Entry 7FJP (electron microscopy, 3.00 A resolution); this record covers chain B.

[Chain B]
Name: Polyamine-transporting ATPase 13A2
Organism: Homo sapiens
Notes: EC 7.6.2.-
UniProtKB: Q9NQ11 (AT132_HUMAN); numbering as in UniProt; present here: 1-146, 148-582, 610-779, 784-1180
Chain sequence (1148 residues; each row starts with the number of its first residue; note: 32 numbers in that range are skipped by the numbering (no residue carries them; nothing is unmodelled there)):
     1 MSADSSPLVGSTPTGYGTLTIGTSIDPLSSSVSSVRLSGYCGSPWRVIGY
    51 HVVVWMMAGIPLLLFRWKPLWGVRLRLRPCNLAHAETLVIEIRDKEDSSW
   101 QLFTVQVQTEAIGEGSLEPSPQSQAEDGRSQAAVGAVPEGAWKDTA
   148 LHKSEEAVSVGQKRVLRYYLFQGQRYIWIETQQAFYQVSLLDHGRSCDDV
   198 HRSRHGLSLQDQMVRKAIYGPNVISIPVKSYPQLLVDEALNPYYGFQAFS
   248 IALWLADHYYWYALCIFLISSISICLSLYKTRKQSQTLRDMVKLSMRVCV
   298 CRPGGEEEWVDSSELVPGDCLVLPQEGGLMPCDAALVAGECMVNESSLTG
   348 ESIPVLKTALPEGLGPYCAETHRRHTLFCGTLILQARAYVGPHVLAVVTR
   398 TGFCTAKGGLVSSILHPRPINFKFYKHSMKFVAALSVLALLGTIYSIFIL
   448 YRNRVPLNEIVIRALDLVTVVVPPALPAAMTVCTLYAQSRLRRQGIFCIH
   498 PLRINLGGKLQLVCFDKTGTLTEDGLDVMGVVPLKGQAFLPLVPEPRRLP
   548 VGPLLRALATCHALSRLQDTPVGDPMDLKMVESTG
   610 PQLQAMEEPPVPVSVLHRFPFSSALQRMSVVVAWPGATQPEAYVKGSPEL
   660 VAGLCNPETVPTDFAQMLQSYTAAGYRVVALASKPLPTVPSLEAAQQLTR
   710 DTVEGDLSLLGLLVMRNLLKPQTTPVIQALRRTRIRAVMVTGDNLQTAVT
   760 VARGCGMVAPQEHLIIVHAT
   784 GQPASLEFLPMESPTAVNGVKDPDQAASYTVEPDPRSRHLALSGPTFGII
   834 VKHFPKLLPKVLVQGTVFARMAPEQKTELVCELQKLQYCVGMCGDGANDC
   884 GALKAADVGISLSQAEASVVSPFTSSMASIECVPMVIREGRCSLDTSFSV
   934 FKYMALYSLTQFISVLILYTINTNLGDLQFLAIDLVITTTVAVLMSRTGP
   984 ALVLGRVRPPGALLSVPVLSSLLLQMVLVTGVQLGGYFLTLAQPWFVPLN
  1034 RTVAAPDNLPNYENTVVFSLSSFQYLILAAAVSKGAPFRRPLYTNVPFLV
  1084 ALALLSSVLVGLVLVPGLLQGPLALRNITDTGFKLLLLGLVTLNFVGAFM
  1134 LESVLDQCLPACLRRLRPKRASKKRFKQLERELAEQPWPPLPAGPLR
Unresolved in the structure: 1-59, 72-112, 140-142, 361-364, 614-619, 697-707, 797-819, 1099-1100, 1146-1154, 1174-1180
Cystine bridges: Cys-298/Cys-317
Ion coordination: Mg2+: Thr-515 (together with phosphate ion)
Residues lining bound ligands: ADP (adenosine-5'-diphosphate): Thr-515, Asp-571, Met-573, Asp-574, Phe-630, Ser-632, Gln-635, Met-637, Lys-654, Gly-655, Ser-656, Arg-686, Val-687, Val-688, Thr-750, Gly-751, Asp-752, Arg-853, Asn-881
UniProt features mapped onto this chain:
  - active site: Asp-513 (4-aspartylphosphate intermediate)
  - binding site (Mg(2+)): Asp-878, Asp-882
  - modified residue: Ser-151 (Phosphoserine)
  - glycosylation (N-linked (GlcNAc...) asparagine): Asn-1033, Asn-1110
  - natural variant: Thr-12 (T12M: In KRS; uncertain significance), Phe-182 (F182L: In KRS), Ile-441 (I441F: In KRS; uncertain significance), Gly-504 (G504R: In KRS), Thr-517 (T517I: In SPG78), Gly-522 (G522V: In KRS; uncertain significance), Gly-533 (G533R: In KRS; uncertain significance), Ala-746 (A746T: In KRS), Met-854 (M854R: In KRS), Gly-877 (G877R: In KRS), Leu-927 (L927P: In SPG78; uncertain significance), Leu-1059 (L1059R: In KRS), 1 further natural variant entry in UniProt
  - mutagenesis: Gly-59 (G59A: No effect on lipid binding), Arg-66 to Lys-68 (Reduces lipid binding), Arg-74 to Arg-78 (Reduces lipid binding), Lys-160 to Arg-164 (Reduces lipid binding), Glu-348 (E348A: Autophosphorylated but displays limited spermine-induced ATPase activity and lacks spermine-induced dephosphorylation), Ala-472 (A472V: Reduced spermine-induced ATPase activity and lack of spermine-induced dephosphorylation), Asp-513 (D513N: Loss of ATPase function, autophosphorylation and protection against mitochondrial stress), Asp-967 (D967N: Reduced spermine-induced ATPase activity), Asn-1033 (N1033A: Abolishes glycosylation), Lys-1067 (K1067A: Reduced spermine-induced ATPase activity)
What the authors report for this chain:
  - contacts within the chain: Gln-508/Lys-1157, Leu-869/Phe-1159 (hydrogen bond), Lys-843/Glu-1165, Arg-821/Pro-1172
  - binding site for ADP: Thr-515, Phe-630, Asn-881
  - Mg2+ coordination: Asp-513, Thr-515
  - mutagenesis - D513A: decreased catalytic activity
  - mutagenesis - K160A/R161A: abolished catalytic activity on PA
  - mutagenesis - K160A/R161A: unchanged expression
  - catalytic residues: Asp-513

[Summary]
Bound to chain B: ADP. Curated annotation (UniProt) lists active-site residue Asp-513, Mg2+-binding residues
Asp-878 and Asp-882 and 20 mutagenesis sites. From the paper: the catalytic residue Asp-513; D513A reduces
catalytic activity.
Chain B is Polyamine-transporting ATPase 13A2 (Homo sapiens); the structure, Cryo EM structure of lysosomal
ATPase, was determined by electron microscopy (same publication as 7FJM and 7FJQ).
